Entry 6XHB (X-ray diffraction, 2.50 A resolution); this record covers chains A and B.

[Chain A]
Name: GTPase KRas
Source organism: Homo sapiens
UniProt: P01116 (RASK_HUMAN), isoform P01116-2; residues 1-169 here = UniProt positions 1-169
Chain sequence (170 residues; each row starts with the number of its first residue; numbering starts at 0):
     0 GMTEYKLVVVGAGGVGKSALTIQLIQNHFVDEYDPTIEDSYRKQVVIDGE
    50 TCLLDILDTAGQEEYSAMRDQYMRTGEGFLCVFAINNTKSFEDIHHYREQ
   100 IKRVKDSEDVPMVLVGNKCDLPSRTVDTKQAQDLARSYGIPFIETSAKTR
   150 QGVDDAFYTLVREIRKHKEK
Not modelled in the structure: 0, 64-65, 169
Sequence notes: expression tag (0)
Bound ions: Mg2+: Ser17, Thr35 (together with GMP-PNP)
Residues lining bound ligands: GMP-PNP (GNP; phosphoaminophosphonic acid-guanylate ester): Ala11, Gly12, Gly13, Val14, Gly15, Lys16, Ser17, Ala18, Phe28, Val29, Asp30, Glu31, Tyr32, Asp33, Pro34, Thr35, Thr58, Ala59, Gly60, Gln61, Asn116, Lys117, Asp119, Leu120, Ser145, Ala146, Lys147
Curated features (UniProtKB/Swiss-Prot):
  - motif: Tyr32 to Tyr40 (Effector region)
  - binding site (GTP): Gly10 to Ala18, Val29 to Thr35, Ala59, Gly60, Asn116 to Asp119
  - modified residue: Met1 (N-acetylmethionine), Thr2 (N-acetylthreonine), Lys104 (N6-acetyllysine)
  - glycosylation: Thr35 (Microbial infection: O-linked (Glc) threonine)
  - natural variant: Lys5 (K5E: In NS3; K5N: In GASC), Gly10 (G10GG: In AML), Gly12 (G12A: In colorectal cancer samples; G12C: In lung carcinoma; G12D: In GASC, JMML and SFM; G12R: In lung cancer and bladder cancer; G12S: In GASC and JMML; G12V: In GASC), Gly13 (G13D: In GASC, JMML and OES; G13R: In pylocytic astrocytoma), Val14 (V14I: In NS3), Leu19 (L19F: In OES), Gln22 (Q22E: In CFC2; Q22R: In NS3), Pro34 (P34L: In NS3; P34Q: In NS3; P34R: In CFC2), Ile36 (I36M: In NS3), Thr58 (T58I: In NS3), Ala59 (A59T: In GASC), Gly60 (G60R: In CFC2; G60S: In NS3), 8 further natural variant entries in UniProt
  - mutagenesis: Asp38 (D38A: Decreased interaction with MAPKAP1/SIN1), Tyr40 (Y40A: Decreased interaction with MAPKAP1/SIN1), Gln61 (Q61L: Promotes GTP binding)

[Chain B]
Name: RAF proto-oncogene serine/threonine-protein kinase
Source organism: Homo sapiens
Notes: EC 2.7.11.1
UniProt: P04049 (RAF1_HUMAN); numbering as in UniProt (aligned over 52-188)
Chain sequence (137 residues; row label = number of the first residue in the row):
    52 SKTSNTIRVFLPNKQRTVVNVRNGMSLHDCLMKALKVRGLQPECCAVFRL
   102 LHEHKGKKARLDWNTDAASLIGEELQVDFLDHVPLTTHNFARKTFLKLAF
   152 CDICQKFLLNGFRCQTCGYKFHEHCSTKVPTMCVDWS
Not modelled in the structure: 52-54
Modified residues: Cys95 (S-dimethylarsinoyl-cysteine; CAF)
Bound ions: Zn2+ site 1: His139, Cys165, Cys168, Cys184; Zn2+ site 2: Cys152, Cys155, His173, Cys176
Curated features (UniProtKB/Swiss-Prot):
  - zinc finger: Thr138 to Cys184 (Phorbol-ester/DAG-type)
  - binding site (Zn(2+)): His139, Cys152, Cys155, Cys165, Cys168, His173, Cys176, Cys184
From the paper describing this entry:
  - contacts within the chain: Pro135-Asp186 (hydrogen bond)
  - mutagenesis - F130E: unchanged binding to GTPase KRas (chain A)
  - mutagenesis - L136A (4-fold): decreased binding to GTPase KRas (chain A)
  - mutagenesis - R59A, N64A, Q66A: decreased catalytic activity
  - mutagenesis - R89L, F130E, L136A, T178A: decreased catalytic activity with GTPase KRas (chain A)

[Chain A / chain B interface]
Pairs across the interface (54):
  Ile21(A) - Val88(B)  hydrophobic
  Leu23(A) - Thr178(B)
  Ile24(A) - Val88(B)
  Ile24(A) - Thr182(B)
  Gln25(A) - Lys87(B)  hydrogen bond (side chain-backbone)
  Gln25(A) - Val88(B)
  Gln25(A) - Gly90(B)  hydrogen bond (side chain-backbone)
  Asn26(A) - Lys179(B)
  Val29(A) - Lys84(B)
  Glu31(A) - Lys84(B)  salt bridge
  Asp33(A) - Lys84(B)  salt bridge
  Ile36(A) - Thr57(B)
  Ile36(A) - Val69(B)  hydrophobic
  Ile36(A) - Asn71(B)
  Glu37(A) - Arg59(B)  salt bridge
  Glu37(A) - Arg67(B)  salt bridge
  Glu37(A) - Thr68(B)
  Glu37(A) - Val69(B)  hydrogen bond (backbone-backbone)
  Asp38(A) - Arg67(B)
  Asp38(A) - Thr68(B)  hydrogen bond
  Asp38(A) - Arg89(B)  salt bridge
  Ser39(A) - Gln66(B)
  Ser39(A) - Arg67(B)  hydrogen bond (side chain-backbone)
  Ser39(A) - Arg89(B)  hydrogen bond (backbone-side chain)
  Tyr40(A) - Gln66(B)
  Tyr40(A) - Val88(B)  hydrophobic
  Tyr40(A) - Arg89(B)
  Arg41(A) - Asn64(B)  hydrogen bond (side chain-backbone)
  Arg41(A) - Lys65(B)
  Arg41(A) - Gln66(B)  hydrogen bond (backbone-side chain)
  Lys42(A) - Thr178(B)  hydrogen bond (side chain-backbone)
  Lys42(A) - Val180(B)  hydrogen bond (side chain-backbone)
  Lys42(A) - Thr182(B)
  Gln43(A) - Thr138(B)
  Gln43(A) - His139(B)  hydrogen bond (side chain-backbone)
  Gln43(A) - Phe141(B)
  Val44(A) - Ser177(B)
  Val44(A) - Thr178(B)
  Val45(A) - Phe163(B)  hydrophobic
  Val45(A) - Glu174(B)
  Val45(A) - Ser177(B)  hydrogen bond (backbone-side chain)
  Ile46(A) - Glu174(B)
  Asp47(A) - Glu174(B)  hydrogen bond (backbone-side chain)
  Gly48(A) - Arg143(B)  hydrogen bond (backbone-side chain)
  Gly48(A) - Phe163(B)
  Gly48(A) - Glu174(B)  hydrogen bond (backbone-side chain)
  Thr50(A) - Phe141(B)
  Leu56(A) - Arg67(B)
  Arg149(A) - Thr178(B)  hydrogen bond
  Arg149(A) - Lys179(B)
  Asp153(A) - His175(B)
  Asp153(A) - Thr178(B)  hydrogen bond
  Tyr157(A) - Glu174(B)  hydrogen bond (side chain-backbone)
  Tyr157(A) - Ser177(B)  hydrogen bond
Also at the interface, not in a pair above, chain A (27 interface residues in all): Glu63
Also at the interface, not in a pair above, chain B (29 interface residues in all): Ser55, Phe172, Pro181
The authors on this interface:
  - residue pairs: Glu37(A)-Arg59(B) (salt bridge)
  - hot spots on chain A (mutagenesis) - V45E (2-fold), D153A (2-fold): decreased binding to RAF proto-oncogene serine/threonine-protein kinase (chain B)
  - hot spots on chain B (mutagenesis) - R59A (3-12-fold), N64A (3-12-fold), Q66A (3-12-fold), F141A (3-4-fold), K179A (3-4-fold): decreased binding to GTPase KRas (chain A)
  - hot spots on chain B (mutagenesis) - R89L: abolished binding to GTPase KRas (chain A)

[In short]
The interface between chain A and chain B involves 27 residues on one side and 29 on the other; the contacts
include 19 hydrogen bonds and 5 salt bridges. Polar contacts include Glu31(A)-Lys84(B), Asp33(A)-Lys84(B) and
Glu37(A)-Arg59(B). The authors report a salt bridge between Glu37(A) and Arg59(B). The paper reports that
L136A, R59A and N64A of chain B, among others, reduce binding to GTPase KRas (chain A); contacts within the
chain involving Pro135(B) and Asp186(B); 11 substitutions were tested in all.
Here chain A is GTPase KRas and chain B is RAF proto-oncogene serine/threonine-protein kinase, both from Homo
sapiens. Entry 6XHB (Crystal Structure of wild-type KRAS (GMPPNP-bound) in complex with RAS-binding domain
(RBD) and cysteine-rich domain (CRD) ...) was determined by X-ray diffraction, deposited together with 6XGU,
6XGV, 6XHA, 6XI7 and 6VJJ.
